PDB entry 4YU3 | X-ray diffraction, 2.45 A resolution | chains A and B

Chain A:
Protein: hemoglobin
Source organism: Helogale parvula
Chain sequence (141 residues; numbered 1 to 141; the number before each row is that of its first residue):
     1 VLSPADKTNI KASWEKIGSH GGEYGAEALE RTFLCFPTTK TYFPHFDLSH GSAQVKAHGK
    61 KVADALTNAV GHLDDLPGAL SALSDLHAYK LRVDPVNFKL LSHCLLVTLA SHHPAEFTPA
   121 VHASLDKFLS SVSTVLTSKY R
Bound ions: heme Fe: His87 (together with oxygen molecule)
Ligand contacts:
  - heme (HEM): Thr39, Tyr42, Phe43, His45, Phe46, His58, Lys61, Val62, Ala65, Leu66, Leu83, Leu86, His87, Leu91, Val93, Asn97, Phe98, Leu101, Val132, Leu136
  - oxygen molecule (OXY): Phe43, His58, Val62, His87

Chain B:
Protein: hemoglobin
Source organism: Helogale parvula
Chain sequence (146 residues; each row starts with the number of its first residue):
     1 VHLTAEEKAH VSGLWGKVNT EEVGGEALGR LLVVYPWTQR FFETFGDLSS ANAIMNNPKV
    61 KAHGKKVLSS FSDGLKNLDN LKGTFAALSE LHCDKLHVDP ENFKLLGNVL VCVLAHHFGK
   121 EFTPQVQAAY QKIVAGVANA LAHKYH
Bound ions: heme Fe: His92 (together with oxygen molecule)
Ligand contacts:
  - heme (HEM): Leu31, Thr38, Phe41, Phe42, Phe45, His63, Lys66, Val67, Ser70, Phe71, Phe85, Leu88, Leu91, His92, Leu96, Val98, Asn102, Phe103, Leu106, Val137, Leu141
  - heme / oxygen molecule: Leu31, Thr38, Phe41, Phe42, Phe45, His63, Lys66, Val67, Ser70, Phe71, Phe85, Leu88, Leu91, His92, Leu96, Val98, Asn102, Phe103, Leu106, Val137, Leu141
  - oxygen molecule (OXY): Phe42, His63, Val67, His92

How chain A and chain B interact:
Contacting residue pairs - 41 pairs, chain A then chain B:
  Arg31(A) with Phe122(B), hydrogen bond (side chain-backbone); Thr123(B); Pro124(B); Gln127(B), hydrogen bond
  Leu34(A) with Pro124(B), hydrophobic; Ala128(B)
  Cys35(A) with Pro124(B); Gln127(B); Ala128(B), hydrogen bond (side chain-backbone); Gln131(B)
  Phe36(A) with Gln131(B)
  His50(A) with Gln125(B)
  His103(A) with Asn108(B); Val111(B); Cys112(B); Gln127(B); Gln131(B), hydrogen bond
  Cys104(A) with Gln127(B), hydrogen bond
  Leu106(A) with Cys112(B), hydrophobic
  Val107(A) with Val111(B), hydrophobic; Ala115(B); Gln127(B)
  Ala110(A) with Cys112(B); Ala115(B); His116(B)
  Ser111(A) with Ala115(B); Gly119(B); Lys120(B)
  Pro114(A) with His116(B)
  Phe117(A) with Arg30(B), hydrogen bond (backbone-side chain); His116(B)
  Thr118(A) with Arg30(B)
  Pro119(A) with Arg30(B); Val33(B); Val34(B); Met55(B), hydrophobic
  His122(A) with Arg30(B), hydrogen bond; Val34(B)
  Ala123(A) with Val33(B), hydrophobic; Val34(B)
  Asp126(A) with Tyr35(B)
Interface residues without a listed pair, chain A (19 interface residues in all): Ala120
Interface residues without a listed pair, chain B (21 interface residues in all): Ala51, Val109

Summary:
19 residues of chain A and 21 residues of chain B are in contact, with 7 hydrogen bonds. Among the polar pairs
are Arg31(A)-Phe122(B), Arg31(A)-Gln127(B) and Cys35(A)-Ala128(B). Chain A binds heme and oxygen molecule.
Chain B binds heme, oxygen molecule and heme / oxygen molecule.
Chain A is hemoglobin and chain B is hemoglobin, both from Helogale parvula; the structure, The crystal
structure of mongoose (Helogale parvula) hemoglobin at pH 8.2, was determined by X-ray diffraction.
